6OI7 - chains A and F of the 6 polymer chains in the assembly; structure by X-ray diffraction, 2.90 A resolution.

== Chain A (and F) ==
Protein: Deoxyguanosinetriphosphate triphosphohydrolase
Source organism: Escherichia coli (strain K12)
Notes: EC 3.1.5.1; chain F of this document is another copy of the same molecule, construct and numbering; everything in this record applies to it too
Reference sequence: P15723 (DGTP_ECOLI); residue numbers follow UniProt; this construct covers 1-12, 14-367, 369-505
Sequence (505 residues; row label = number of the first residue in the row; note: 2 numbers in that range are skipped by the numbering (no residue carries them; nothing is unmodelled there)):
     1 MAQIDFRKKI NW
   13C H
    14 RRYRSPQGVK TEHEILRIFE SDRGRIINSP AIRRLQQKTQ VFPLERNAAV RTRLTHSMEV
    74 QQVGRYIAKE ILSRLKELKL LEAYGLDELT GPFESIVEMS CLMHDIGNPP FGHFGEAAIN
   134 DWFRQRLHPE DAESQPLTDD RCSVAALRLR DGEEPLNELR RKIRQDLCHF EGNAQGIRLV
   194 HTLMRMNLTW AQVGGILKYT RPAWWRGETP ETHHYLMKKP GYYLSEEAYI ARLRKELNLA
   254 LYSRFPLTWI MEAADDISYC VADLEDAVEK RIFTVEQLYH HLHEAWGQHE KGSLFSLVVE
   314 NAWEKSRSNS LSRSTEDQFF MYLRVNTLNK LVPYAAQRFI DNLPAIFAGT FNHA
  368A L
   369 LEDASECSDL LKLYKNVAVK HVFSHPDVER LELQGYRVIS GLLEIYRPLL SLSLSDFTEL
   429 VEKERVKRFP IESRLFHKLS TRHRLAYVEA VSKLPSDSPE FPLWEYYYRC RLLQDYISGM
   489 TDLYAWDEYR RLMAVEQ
Unresolved in the structure: 1, 322-326, 505 (chain F: 1-2)
Modified / non-standard residues: Mse1 (selenomethionine); Mse71, Mse112, Mse116, Mse197, Mse199, Mse230, Mse264, Mse334, Mse488, Mse501 (selenomethionine; parent Met)
Metal / ion sites: Mn2+: His117, Asp268
Reported in the primary citation:
  - Mn2+ coordination: His69, His117, Asp268
  - catalytic residues: His126, Glu129 (proposed by the authors, not directly observed)
  - catalytic residues: Tyr272
  - mutagenesis - H126A, E129A, Y272A: unchanged expression

== Chain A / chain F interface ==
Contacting residue pairs - 76 pairs, chain A then chain F:
  Tyr16(A) with Leu324(F), hydrophobic
  Arg17(A) with Leu324(F); Arg326(F); Tyr335(F), hydrogen bond
  His26(A) with Ser86(F)
  Leu29(A) with Lys82(F)
  Arg30(A) with Tyr79(F)
  Glu33(A) with Gln75(F), hydrogen bond; Arg78(F), salt bridge; Lys82(F), salt bridge
  Arg36(A) with Gln75(F), hydrogen bond; Arg78(F)
  Gly37(A) with Arg337(F)
  Ile40(A) with Mse71(F); Glu72(F); Gln75(F)
  Asn41(A) with Arg64(F), hydrogen bond; Glu72(F); Arg337(F)
  Ile45(A) with Mse71(F), hydrophobic
  Arg46(A) with Ala61(F); Ala62(F), hydrogen bond (side chain-backbone); Arg64(F); Thr68(F); Glu72(F), salt bridge
  Arg47(A) with Ala61(F)
  Gln49(A) with Gln49(F); Thr65(F), hydrogen bond; Thr68(F)
  Gln50(A) with Arg59(F); Ala61(F)
  Glu58(A) with Gln50(F), hydrogen bond (backbone-side chain)
  Arg59(A) with Gln50(F); Thr489(F), hydrogen bond (backbone-side chain); Leu491(F); Tyr492(F); Asp495(F), salt bridge
  Asn60(A) with Arg47(F); Gln50(F); Thr489(F); Tyr492(F)
  Ala61(A) with Arg46(F); Gln49(F); Gln50(F), hydrogen bond (backbone-side chain)
  Ala62(A) with Arg46(F), hydrogen bond (backbone-side chain)
  Arg64(A) with Asn41(F), hydrogen bond; Arg46(F)
  Thr65(A) with Gln49(F), hydrogen bond
  Leu67(A) with Leu67(F), hydrophobic; Thr68(F)
  Thr68(A) with Arg46(F); Gln49(F)
  Mse71(A) with Leu67(F), hydrophobic
  Glu72(A) with Asn41(F)
  Gln75(A) with Glu33(F), hydrogen bond; Arg36(F), hydrogen bond; Ile40(F)
  Arg78(A) with Glu33(F), salt bridge; Arg36(F)
  Tyr79(A) with Arg30(F), hydrogen bond
  Lys82(A) with Leu29(F); Glu33(F)
  Glu83(A) with His26(F), salt bridge
  Ser86(A) with His26(F), hydrogen bond
  Arg198(A) with Leu324(F); Ser325(F); Arg326(F), hydrogen bond (backbone-side chain)
  Asn200(A) with Leu324(F)
  Mse334(A) with Arg38(F)
  Tyr335(A) with Arg17(F), hydrogen bond
  Arg337(A) with Gly37(F); Asn41(F)
  Glu457(A) with Ser325(F), hydrogen bond
  Thr489(A) with Arg59(F)
  Tyr492(A) with Arg59(F)
  Arg499(A) with Arg59(F)
Other interface residues (no listed pair), chain A (51 interface residues in all): Arg38, Val63, Ser108, Glu111, Mse199, Glu278, Gln331, Leu453, Leu491, Asp495
Other interface residues (no listed pair), chain F (46 interface residues in all): Ile45, Leu57, Glu58, Asn60, Val63, Glu83, Ser108, Glu111, Mse334

== In short ==
51 residues of chain A face 46 of chain F across their interface; the contacts include 19 hydrogen bonds and 6
salt bridges. Among the polar pairs are Glu33(A)-Arg78(F), Glu33(A)-Lys82(F) and Arg46(A)-Glu72(F). His117(A)
and Asp268(A) coordinate Mn2+. The paper reports catalytic residues His126(A), Glu129(A) and Tyr272(A); H126A,
E129A and Y272A of chain A leave expression unchanged.
Both chains are Deoxyguanosinetriphosphate triphosphohydrolase (Escherichia coli (strain K12)). Entry 6OI7
(Se-Met structure of apo- Escherichia coli dGTPase) was determined by X-ray diffraction, deposited together
with 6OIV, 6OIW, 6OIY and 6OIX.
